PDB entry 7JZW | electron microscopy, 3.20 A resolution | chains C and M of the 11 polymer chains in the assembly

== Chain C ==
Name: CRISPR-associated endonuclease Cas6/Csy4
From: Pseudomonas aeruginosa
Notes: EC 3.1.-.-
UniProt: Q02MM2 (CAS6_PSEAB); residues 1-187 here = UniProt positions 1-187
Amino-acid sequence (187 residues; row label = number of the first residue in the row):
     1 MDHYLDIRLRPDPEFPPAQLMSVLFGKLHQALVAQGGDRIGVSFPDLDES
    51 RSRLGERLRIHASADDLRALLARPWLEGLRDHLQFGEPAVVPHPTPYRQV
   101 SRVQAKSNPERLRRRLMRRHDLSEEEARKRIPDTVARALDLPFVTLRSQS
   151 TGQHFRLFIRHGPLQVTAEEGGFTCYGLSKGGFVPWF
UniProt features mapped onto this chain:
  - active site: His-29 (Proton acceptor)
  - site: Ser-148 (Substrate binding)
  - mutagenesis: His-29 (H29A: No pre-crRNA cleavage, still binds crRNA. Does not support formation of the Csy ribonucleoprotein complex; H29D: Cleaves pre-crRNA 910-fold slower; H29K: Cleaves pre-crRNA 130-fold slower), Glu-49 (E49A: No biofilm formation upon phage infection, no crRNA formed; E49K: Restores biofilm formation upon phage infection, crRNA forms), Arg-102 (R102A: Loss of pre-crRNA cleavage, still binds crRNA), Gln-104 (Q104A: No loss of pre-crRNA cleavage, still binds crRNA), Ser-148 (S148A: Cleaves pre-crRNA 8300-fold slower; S148C: No pre-crRNA cleavage, still binds crRNA), Ser-150 (S150A: Cleaves pre-crRNA 350-fold slower), Thr-151 (T151A: Cleaves pre-crRNA 380-fold slower), Phe-155 (F155A: Very little pre-crRNA cleavage, still binds crRNA), Tyr-176 (Y176A: Cleaves pre-crRNA 130-fold slower; Y176F: Cleaves pre-crRNA 13-fold slower)

== Chain M ==
Molecule: CRISPR repeat sequence
From: Pseudomonas aeruginosa
Sequence (61 nucleotides; numbered 1 to 61; the number before each row is that of its first residue):
     1 CUAAGAAAUUCACGGCGGGCUUGAUGUCCGCGUCUACCUGAUUCACUGCC
    51 GUAUAGGCAGC
Differences from the reference sequence: conflict A41 (G1458 in 313291946), A53 (G1446 in 313291946)

== Chain C / chain M interface ==
Contacting residue pairs (60):
  Pro-13(C) / C38(M)  hydrogen bond to the base
  Glu-14(C) / A41(M)  phosphate contact
  Phe-15(C) / A41(M)  phosphate contact
  Pro-16(C) / A41(M)  phosphate contact
  Ala-18(C) / U42(M)  sugar contact
  Gln-19(C) / A41(M)  phosphate contact
  Ser-22(C) / U42(M)  hydrogen bond to the base
  His-29(C) / G60(M)  sugar contact
  His-29(C) / C61(M)  salt bridge to the phosphate
  Ser-52(C) / U42(M)  base contact
  Arg-102(C) / C58(M)  phosphate contact
  Arg-102(C) / G60(M)  hydrogen bond to the base
  Gln-104(C) / C58(M)  hydrogen bond to the base
  Gln-104(C) / A59(M)  hydrogen bond to the base
  Ser-107(C) / A45(M)  hydrogen bond to the sugar
  Asn-108(C) / C46(M)  phosphate contact
  Asn-108(C) / U47(M)  hydrogen bond to the phosphate
  Arg-111(C) / C46(M)  salt bridge to the phosphate
  Arg-111(C) / U47(M)  salt bridge to the phosphate
  Arg-111(C) / G48(M)  base contact
  Leu-112(C) / U54(M)  sugar contact
  Arg-114(C) / U47(M)  salt bridge to the phosphate
  Arg-114(C) / G48(M)  salt bridge to the phosphate
  Arg-115(C) / C49(M)  salt bridge to the phosphate
  Arg-115(C) / C50(M)  salt bridge to the phosphate
  Arg-115(C) / G51(M)  hydrogen bond to the base
  Leu-116(C) / U54(M)  base contact
  Arg-119(C) / C50(M)  salt bridge to the phosphate
  Arg-119(C) / G51(M)  salt bridge to the phosphate
  Arg-119(C) / U52(M)  phosphate contact
  Arg-119(C) / A53(M)  salt bridge to the phosphate
  His-120(C) / U52(M)  hydrogen bond to the phosphate
  His-120(C) / A53(M)  phosphate contact
  Arg-130(C) / U54(M)  base contact
  Val-135(C) / U54(M)  phosphate contact
  Val-135(C) / A55(M)  phosphate contact
  Ala-138(C) / A45(M)  base contact
  Leu-139(C) / A45(M)  hydrogen bond to the base
  Phe-143(C) / U42(M)  stacking on the base
  Val-144(C) / U42(M)  base contact
  Thr-145(C) / U42(M)  hydrogen bond to the base
  Ser-148(C) / G60(M)  hydrogen bond to the sugar
  Ser-148(C) / C61(M)  hydrogen bond to the phosphate
  Gln-149(C) / C61(M)  hydrogen bond to the phosphate
  Ser-150(C) / G60(M)  hydrogen bond to the phosphate
  Ser-150(C) / C61(M)  hydrogen bond to the phosphate
  Thr-151(C) / G60(M)  base contact
  Gln-153(C) / C46(M)  hydrogen bond to the sugar
  Gln-153(C) / U47(M)  sugar contact
  Gln-153(C) / G60(M)  base contact
  His-154(C) / C44(M)  base contact
  His-154(C) / C46(M)  sugar contact
  Phe-155(C) / C46(M)  base contact
  Phe-155(C) / G60(M)  stacking on the base
  Arg-156(C) / U42(M)  sugar contact
  Arg-156(C) / A45(M)  salt bridge to the phosphate
  Phe-158(C) / A45(M)  base contact
  Thr-174(C) / A59(M)  phosphate contact
  Cys-175(C) / G60(M)  hydrogen bond to the phosphate
  Tyr-176(C) / G60(M)  hydrogen bond to the sugar
Other interface residues (no listed pair), chain C (40 interface residues in all): Ile-131
Other interface residues (no listed pair), chain M (20 interface residues in all): U43

== Summary ==
The interface between chain C and chain M involves 40 residues on one side and 20 on the other, with 19
hydrogen bonds, 11 salt bridges and 2 aromatic stacking contacts. Polar pairs include Pro-13(C)/C38(M),
Ser-22(C)/U42(M) and Arg-102(C)/G60(M).
Chain C is CRISPR-associated endonuclease Cas6/Csy4 and chain M is CRISPR repeat sequence, both from
Pseudomonas aeruginosa; the structure, Cryo-EM structure of CRISPR-Cas surveillance complex with AcrIF4, was
determined by electron microscopy, deposited together with 7JZX and 7JZZ.
